7YWF - chains A and C of the 3 polymer chains in the assembly; structure by X-ray diffraction, 2.60 A resolution.

# Chain A (and C)
Molecule: Dirigent protein
Organism: Oryza sativa
Notes: chain C of this document is another copy of the same molecule, construct and numbering; everything in this record applies to it too
UniProt: Q306J3 (Q306J3_ORYSJ); residue numbers follow UniProt; this construct covers 5-159
Chain sequence (161 residues; each row starts with the number of its first residue; numbers below 1 keep their minus sign (Gly-1 is residue -1)):
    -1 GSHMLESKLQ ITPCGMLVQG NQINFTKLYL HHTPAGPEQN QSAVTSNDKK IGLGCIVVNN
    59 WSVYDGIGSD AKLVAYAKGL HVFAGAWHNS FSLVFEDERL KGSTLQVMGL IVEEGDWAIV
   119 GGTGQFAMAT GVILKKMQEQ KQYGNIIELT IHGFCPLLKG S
Unresolved in the structure: -1 to 18, 157-159 (chain C: -1 to 14, 157-159)
Differences from the reference sequence: expression tag (-1 to 4); engineered mutation Ile49 (Thr in Q306J3)
Reported in the primary citation:
  - binding site for beta-D-galactopyranose: His30, Pro32, Gln39, His79, Trp85, Val110, Glu111, Asn143

# How chain A and chain C interact
Residue-residue contacts - 47 pairs, chain A then chain C:
  Thr43(A) - Val42(C)
  Asp46(A) - Ser40(C)  hydrogen bond
  Ile49(A) - Gln37(C)
  Ile49(A) - Gln39(C)
  Leu51(A) - Gln39(C)
  Leu51(A) - Ser40(C)
  Leu51(A) - Val56(C)
  Leu51(A) - Asn58(C)
  Gly52(A) - Val42(C)
  Gly52(A) - Val56(C)
  Ile54(A) - Val42(C)  hydrophobic
  Ile54(A) - Ile54(C)  hydrophobic
  Val80(A) - Gly77(C)
  Val80(A) - Leu78(C)  hydrophobic
  Phe81(A) - Val56(C)
  Ala82(A) - Val56(C)  hydrophobic
  Ala82(A) - Asn57(C)
  Ala82(A) - Asn58(C)
  Ala82(A) - Lys76(C)  hydrogen bond (backbone-side chain)
  Gly83(A) - Lys76(C)
  Ala84(A) - Lys76(C)
  His86(A) - Lys76(C)
  His86(A) - Gly77(C)
  His86(A) - Ser88(C)  hydrogen bond (side chain-backbone)
  His86(A) - Phe89(C)
  His86(A) - Ser90(C)  hydrogen bond
  His86(A) - Gln104(C)
  Met106(A) - Ser88(C)  hydrogen bond
  Met106(A) - Gln104(C)  hydrogen bond
  Met106(A) - Met106(C)  hydrophobic
  Met106(A) - Val118(C)  hydrophobic
  Gly107(A) - Ser90(C)
  Gly107(A) - Gln104(C)
  Leu108(A) - Lys76(C)
  Leu108(A) - Ser90(C)
  Leu108(A) - Val92(C)  hydrophobic
  Asp114(A) - Thr121(C)
  Trp115(A) - Thr121(C)
  Ala116(A) - Gln104(C)
  Ala116(A) - Gly120(C)
  Ala116(A) - Thr121(C)
  Val118(A) - Val118(C)
  Thr128(A) - Met126(C)
  Gly129(A) - Met126(C)
  Val130(A) - Gly120(C)
  Val130(A) - Ala125(C)  hydrophobic
  Phe152(A) - Met126(C)  hydrophobic
Other interface residues (no listed pair), chain A (24 interface residues in all): Ser44
Other interface residues (no listed pair), chain C (26 interface residues in all): Asn38, Thr43, Gly119, Gly122

# In short
Chain A and chain C form an interface of 24 and 26 residues respectively; the contacts include 6 hydrogen
bonds. Among the polar pairs are Asp46(A)-Ser40(C), Ala82(A)-Lys76(C) and His86(A)-Ser88(C). From the paper: a
binding site for beta-D-galactopyranose at His30(A), Pro32(A) and Gln39(A) among others.
Both chains are Dirigent protein (Oryza sativa). Entry 7YWF (Monocot chimeric jacalin JAC1 from Oryza sativa:
dirigent domain with bound galactobiose) was determined by X-ray diffraction (same publication as 7R5Z, 7YWE,
7YWG and 7YWW).
